4ZS8 - chains A and B; structure by X-ray diffraction, 2.60 A resolution.

# Chain A (and B)
Molecule: HTH-type transcriptional repressor DasR
Source organism: Streptomyces coelicolor (strain ATCC BAA-471 / A3(2) / M145)
Notes: chain B of this document is another copy of the same molecule, construct and numbering; everything in this record applies to it too
Reference sequence: Q9K492 (DASR_STRCO); residue numbers follow UniProt; this construct covers 1-254
Amino-acid sequence (257 residues; numbered -2 to 254; the number before each row is that of its first residue; numbers below 1 keep their minus sign (Gly-2 is residue -2)):
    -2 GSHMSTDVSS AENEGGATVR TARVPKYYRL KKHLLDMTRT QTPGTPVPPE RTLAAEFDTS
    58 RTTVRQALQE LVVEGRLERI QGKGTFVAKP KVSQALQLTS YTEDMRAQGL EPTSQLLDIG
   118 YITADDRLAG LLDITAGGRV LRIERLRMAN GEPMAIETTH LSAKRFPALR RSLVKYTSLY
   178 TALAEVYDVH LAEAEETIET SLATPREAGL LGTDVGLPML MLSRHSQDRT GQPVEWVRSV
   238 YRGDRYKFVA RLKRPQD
Disordered / not traced: -2 to 21, 252-254 (chain B: -2 to 19, 251-254)
Differences from the reference sequence: expression tag (-2 to 0)
UniProt features mapped onto this chain:
  - DNA-binding region: Glu47 to Gln66 (H-T-H motif)
What the authors report for this chain:
  - contacts within the chain: Val70-Lys88 (hydrogen bond) (from molecular simulation)

# How chain A and chain B interact
Pairs across the interface (83):
  Tyr24(A) - Thr201(B)
  Tyr24(A) - Pro202(B)
  Arg36(A) - Arg124(B)
  Gln66(A) - Leu199(B)
  Glu67(A) - Leu199(B)
  Glu67(A) - Thr201(B)
  Val70(A) - Thr197(B)
  Val70(A) - Ser198(B)
  Val70(A) - Leu199(B)  hydrophobic
  Arg73(A) - Arg124(B)
  Lys88(A) - Glu196(B)  salt bridge
  Lys88(A) - Thr197(B)
  Leu93(A) - Leu93(B)  hydrophobic
  Leu93(A) - Ala247(B)  hydrophobic
  Leu93(A) - Leu249(B)
  Gln94(A) - Leu249(B)
  Gln94(A) - Lys250(B)
  Ala189(A) - Lys250(B)
  Glu190(A) - Arg248(B)  salt bridge
  Glu190(A) - Leu249(B)
  Glu190(A) - Lys250(B)  salt bridge
  Ala191(A) - Ala247(B)
  Ala191(A) - Arg248(B)
  Ala191(A) - Leu249(B)  hydrogen bond (backbone-backbone)
  Glu192(A) - Val246(B)
  Glu192(A) - Ala247(B)
  Glu193(A) - Phe245(B)
  Glu193(A) - Val246(B)
  Glu193(A) - Ala247(B)  hydrogen bond (backbone-backbone)
  Glu193(A) - Leu249(B)
  Thr194(A) - Lys244(B)
  Thr194(A) - Phe245(B)
  Thr194(A) - Val246(B)
  Ile195(A) - Ile195(B)  hydrophobic
  Ile195(A) - Leu217(B)
  Ile195(A) - Lys244(B)
  Ile195(A) - Phe245(B)  hydrogen bond (backbone-backbone)
  Glu196(A) - Glu71(B)
  Glu196(A) - Lys88(B)  salt bridge
  Glu196(A) - Leu217(B)
  Glu196(A) - Lys244(B)
  Thr197(A) - Val70(B)
  Thr197(A) - Lys88(B)  hydrogen bond (backbone-side chain)
  Thr197(A) - Met216(B)
  Thr197(A) - Leu217(B)
  Thr197(A) - Gly240(B)  hydrogen bond (side chain-backbone)
  Ser198(A) - Val70(B)
  Leu199(A) - Gln66(B)
  Leu199(A) - Glu67(B)
  Leu199(A) - Pro215(B)  hydrophobic
  Thr201(A) - Tyr24(B)
  Thr201(A) - Glu67(B)
  Pro202(A) - Tyr24(B)
  Pro202(A) - Gln63(B)
  Pro202(A) - Glu67(B)
  Val212(A) - Gln63(B)
  Pro215(A) - Leu199(B)  hydrophobic
  Met216(A) - Thr197(B)
  Leu217(A) - Thr197(B)
  Leu217(A) - Leu217(B)  hydrophobic
  Gly240(A) - Thr197(B)  hydrogen bond (backbone-side chain)
  Lys244(A) - Thr194(B)
  Lys244(A) - Ile195(B)
  Lys244(A) - Glu196(B)
  Phe245(A) - Glu193(B)
  Phe245(A) - Thr194(B)
  Phe245(A) - Ile195(B)  hydrogen bond (backbone-backbone)
  Val246(A) - Glu192(B)
  Val246(A) - Glu193(B)
  Ala247(A) - Ala191(B)
  Ala247(A) - Glu192(B)
  Ala247(A) - Glu193(B)  hydrogen bond (backbone-backbone)
  Arg248(A) - Ala191(B)
  Arg248(A) - Glu192(B)  salt bridge
  Leu249(A) - Gln94(B)
  Leu249(A) - Leu95(B)
  Leu249(A) - Glu190(B)
  Leu249(A) - Ala191(B)  hydrogen bond (backbone-backbone)
  Lys250(A) - Leu95(B)
  Lys250(A) - Ala189(B)
  Arg251(A) - Leu95(B)
  Arg251(A) - Leu188(B)
  Arg251(A) - Ala189(B)  hydrogen bond (backbone-backbone)
Other interface residues (no listed pair), chain A (43 interface residues in all): Lys28, Gln63, Glu71, Leu95, Ala200, Arg203, Asp241, Tyr243
Other interface residues (no listed pair), chain B (42 interface residues in all): Tyr25, Lys28, Ala200, Val212, Asp241, Tyr243

# Overview
Chain A and chain B form an interface of 43 and 42 residues respectively, with 10 hydrogen bonds and 5 salt
bridges. Polar contacts include Lys88(A)-Glu196(B), Glu190(A)-Arg248(B) and Glu190(A)-Lys250(B). The paper
reports contacts within the chain involving Val70(A) and Lys88(A).
Both chains are HTH-type transcriptional repressor DasR (Streptomyces coelicolor (strain ATCC BAA-471 / A3(2)
/ M145)). Entry 4ZS8 (Crystal structure of ligand-free, full length DasR) was determined by X-ray diffraction
(same publication as 4ZSB, 4ZSI and 4ZSK).
